PDB entry 8Q3E | X-ray diffraction, 2.17 A resolution | chains EEE and JJJ of the 11 polymer chains in the assembly

[Chain EEE]
Molecule: Histone H3.1
Source organism: Homo sapiens
UniProt: P68431 (H31_HUMAN); residues 38-135 here correspond to UniProt positions 39-136 (UniProt number = residue number + 1)
Sequence (98 residues; row label = number of the first residue in the row):
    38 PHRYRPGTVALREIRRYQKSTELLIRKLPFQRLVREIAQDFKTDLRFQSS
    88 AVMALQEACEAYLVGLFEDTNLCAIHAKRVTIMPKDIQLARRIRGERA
Metal / ion sites: Mg2+: Asp77 (shared with 1 residue of chain DDD)
Curated features (UniProtKB/Swiss-Prot):
  - modified residue: Tyr41 (Phosphotyrosine), Lys56 (N6,N6,N6-trimethyllysine), Ser57 (Phosphoserine), Lys64 (N6-(2-hydroxyisobutyryl)lysine), Lys79 (N6,N6,N6-trimethyllysine), Thr80 (Phosphothreonine), Ser86 (Phosphoserine), Thr107 (Phosphothreonine), Lys115 (N6-acetyllysine), Lys122 (N6-(2-hydroxyisobutyryl)lysine)

[Chain JJJ]
Molecule: 145-nt DNA strand
Source organism: Homo sapiens
Sequence (145 nucleotides; each row starts with the number of its first residue; numbers below 1 keep their minus sign (DA-72 is residue -72)):
   -72 ATCAATATCCACCTGCAGATACTACCAAAAGTGTATTTGGAAACTGCTCC
   -22 ATCAAAAGGCATGTTCAGCTGATTCAGCTGAACATGCCTTTTGATGGAGC
    28 AGTTTCCAAATACACTTTTGGTAGTATCTGCAGGTGGATATTGAT

[Interface between chain EEE and chain JJJ]
Residue-residue contacts (25; chain EEE residue first):
  Arg40(EEE) - DG70(JJJ)  sugar contact
  Tyr41(EEE) - DT69(JJJ)  phosphate contact
  Tyr41(EEE) - DG70(JJJ)  phosphate contact
  Arg42(EEE) - DA-6(JJJ)  phosphate contact
  Arg42(EEE) - DG-5(JJJ)  salt bridge to the phosphate
  Arg42(EEE) - DG70(JJJ)  salt bridge to the phosphate
  Pro43(EEE) - DA-6(JJJ)  phosphate contact
  Pro43(EEE) - DG-5(JJJ)  sugar contact
  Thr45(EEE) - DT69(JJJ)  phosphate contact
  Thr45(EEE) - DG70(JJJ)  hydrogen bond to the phosphate
  Arg63(EEE) - DC-13(JJJ)  salt bridge to the phosphate
  Arg72(EEE) - DC-23(JJJ)  salt bridge to the phosphate
  Arg83(EEE) - DC-24(JJJ)  phosphate contact
  Arg83(EEE) - DC-23(JJJ)  phosphate contact
  Phe84(EEE) - DC-24(JJJ)  sugar contact
  Phe84(EEE) - DC-23(JJJ)  hydrogen bond to the phosphate
  Gln85(EEE) - DC-24(JJJ)  phosphate contact
  Ser86(EEE) - DC-24(JJJ)  hydrogen bond to the phosphate
  Arg116(EEE) - DT-3(JJJ)  phosphate contact
  Arg116(EEE) - DG-2(JJJ)  phosphate contact
  Val117(EEE) - DC-4(JJJ)  phosphate contact
  Val117(EEE) - DT-3(JJJ)  hydrogen bond to the phosphate
  Thr118(EEE) - DC-4(JJJ)  hydrogen bond to the phosphate
  Thr118(EEE) - DT-3(JJJ)  hydrogen bond to the phosphate
  Met120(EEE) - DG-2(JJJ)  phosphate contact
Other interface residues (no listed pair), chain EEE (17 interface residues in all): His39, Lys115
Other interface residues (no listed pair), chain JJJ (12 interface residues in all): DG-14, DA71

[Overview]
17 residues of chain EEE and 12 residues of chain JJJ are in contact; the contacts include 6 hydrogen bonds
and 4 salt bridges. Polar pairs include Thr45(EEE)-DG70(JJJ), Phe84(EEE)-DC-23(JJJ) and Ser86(EEE)-DC-24(JJJ).
Here chain EEE is Histone H3.1 and chain JJJ is a 145-nt DNA strand, both from Homo sapiens. Entry 8Q3E (High
Resolution Structure of Nucleosome Core with Bound Foamy Virus GAG Peptide) was determined by X-ray
diffraction together with 8Q36, 8Q3M and 8Q3X from the same study.
